9FOR - chains o and C of the 10 polymer chains in the assembly; structure by electron microscopy, 2.75 A resolution.

== Chain o (and C) ==
Protein: TAR DNA-binding protein 43
Organism: Homo sapiens
Notes: chain C of this document is another copy of the same molecule, construct and numbering; everything in this record applies to it too
UniProt: Q13148 (TADBP_HUMAN); residue numbers follow UniProt; this construct covers 284-345
Sequence (62 residues; row label = number of the first residue in the row):
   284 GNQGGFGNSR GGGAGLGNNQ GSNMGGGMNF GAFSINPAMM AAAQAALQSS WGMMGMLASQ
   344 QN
Swiss-Prot annotation at these positions:
  - modified residue: Ser292 (Phosphoserine), Arg293 (Omega-N-methylarginine)

== Chain o / chain C interface ==
Residue-residue contacts (132):
  Gly284(o) - Gly284(C)
  Gly284(o) - Asn285(C)  hydrogen bond (backbone-side chain)
  Asn285(o) - Asn285(C)
  Asn285(o) - Gln286(C)  hydrogen bond (backbone-backbone)
  Asn285(o) - Gln303(C)
  Gln286(o) - Gln286(C)  hydrogen bond
  Gln286(o) - Gly287(C)
  Gly287(o) - Gly287(C)  hydrogen bond (backbone-backbone)
  Gly288(o) - Gly288(C)
  Gly288(o) - Phe289(C)  hydrogen bond (backbone-backbone)
  Phe289(o) - Phe289(C)
  Gly290(o) - Phe289(C)  hydrogen bond (backbone-backbone)
  Gly290(o) - Gly290(C)
  Gly290(o) - Asn291(C)  hydrogen bond (backbone-backbone)
  Asn291(o) - Asn291(C)  hydrogen bond
  Ser292(o) - Asn291(C)  hydrogen bond (backbone-backbone)
  Ser292(o) - Ser292(C)
  Ser292(o) - Arg293(C)  hydrogen bond (backbone-backbone)
  Arg293(o) - Arg293(C)
  Gly294(o) - Arg293(C)  hydrogen bond (backbone-backbone)
  Gly294(o) - Gly295(C)
  Gly295(o) - Gly295(C)
  Gly296(o) - Gly296(C)
  Ala297(o) - Gly296(C)  hydrogen bond (backbone-backbone)
  Ala297(o) - Ala297(C)
  Ala297(o) - Gly298(C)  hydrogen bond (backbone-backbone)
  Gly298(o) - Gly298(C)
  Leu299(o) - Gly288(C)
  Leu299(o) - Phe289(C)
  Leu299(o) - Gly298(C)  hydrogen bond (backbone-backbone)
  Gly300(o) - Gly298(C)
  Gly300(o) - Gly300(C)
  Asn301(o) - Gln286(C)
  Asn301(o) - Gly300(C)  hydrogen bond (backbone-backbone)
  Asn301(o) - Asn301(C)
  Asn301(o) - Asn302(C)  hydrogen bond (backbone-backbone)
  Asn301(o) - Gln303(C)  hydrogen bond
  Asn302(o) - Asn302(C)  hydrogen bond
  Gln303(o) - Gln303(C)
  Gln303(o) - Gly304(C)  hydrogen bond (backbone-backbone)
  Ser305(o) - Ser305(C)
  Asn306(o) - Ser305(C)  hydrogen bond (backbone-backbone)
  Asn306(o) - Asn306(C)  hydrogen bond
  Asn306(o) - Met307(C)  hydrogen bond (backbone-backbone)
  Met307(o) - Met307(C)
  Gly308(o) - Gly308(C)
  Gly309(o) - Asn302(C)
  Gly309(o) - Gly308(C)  hydrogen bond (backbone-backbone)
  Gly310(o) - Gly308(C)
  Gly310(o) - Gly310(C)
  Met311(o) - Gly310(C)  hydrogen bond (backbone-backbone)
  Met311(o) - Met311(C)
  Met311(o) - Asn312(C)  hydrogen bond (backbone-backbone)
  Asn312(o) - Gly296(C)
  Asn312(o) - Gly298(C)
  Asn312(o) - Asn312(C)  hydrogen bond
  Phe313(o) - Gly295(C)
  Phe313(o) - Gly296(C)  hydrogen bond (backbone-backbone)
  Phe313(o) - Asn312(C)  hydrogen bond (backbone-backbone)
  Phe313(o) - Phe313(C)  hydrophobic
  Phe313(o) - Gly314(C)
  Ala315(o) - Gly294(C)
  Ala315(o) - Ala315(C)
  Phe316(o) - Ala315(C)  hydrogen bond (backbone-backbone)
  Phe316(o) - Phe316(C)  hydrogen bond (backbone-backbone)
  Phe316(o) - Leu340(C)
  Phe316(o) - Ala341(C)
  Ser317(o) - Phe316(C)  hydrogen bond (backbone-backbone)
  Ser317(o) - Ser317(C)
  Ser317(o) - Ile318(C)  hydrogen bond (backbone-backbone)
  Ser317(o) - Leu340(C)
  Ile318(o) - Ile318(C)
  Asn319(o) - Ile318(C)  hydrogen bond (backbone-backbone)
  Asn319(o) - Asn319(C)  hydrogen bond
  Pro320(o) - Pro320(C)
  Ala321(o) - Met311(C)  hydrophobic
  Ala321(o) - Pro320(C)  hydrogen bond (backbone-backbone)
  Ala321(o) - Ala321(C)
  Ala321(o) - Met322(C)  hydrogen bond (backbone-backbone)
  Ala321(o) - Gln331(C)  hydrogen bond (backbone-side chain)
  Met322(o) - Met322(C)
  Met322(o) - Ala329(C)
  Met322(o) - Gln331(C)
  Met323(o) - Met311(C)  hydrophobic
  Met323(o) - Met322(C)  hydrogen bond (backbone-backbone)
  Met323(o) - Met323(C)
  Met323(o) - Ala324(C)  hydrogen bond (backbone-backbone)
  Ala324(o) - Met307(C)
  Ala324(o) - Ala324(C)
  Ala325(o) - Met307(C)  hydrophobic
  Ala325(o) - Ala324(C)  hydrogen bond (backbone-backbone)
  Ala325(o) - Ala325(C)
  Ala325(o) - Ala326(C)  hydrogen bond (backbone-backbone)
  Ala326(o) - Ala326(C)
  Gln327(o) - Ala326(C)
  Gln327(o) - Gln327(C)  hydrogen bond (backbone-backbone)
  Ala328(o) - Gln327(C)  hydrogen bond (backbone-backbone)
  Ala328(o) - Ala328(C)
  Ala328(o) - Ala329(C)  hydrogen bond (backbone-backbone)
  Ala329(o) - Ala329(C)
  Leu330(o) - Ala329(C)  hydrogen bond (backbone-backbone)
  Leu330(o) - Leu330(C)
  Leu330(o) - Gln331(C)  hydrogen bond (backbone-backbone)
  Gln331(o) - Gln331(C)  hydrogen bond
  Ser332(o) - Gln331(C)  hydrogen bond (backbone-backbone)
  Ser332(o) - Ser332(C)
  Ser332(o) - Ser333(C)  hydrogen bond (backbone-backbone)
  Ser333(o) - Ser333(C)
  Trp334(o) - Ser333(C)  hydrogen bond (backbone-backbone)
  Trp334(o) - Trp334(C)
  Trp334(o) - Gly335(C)  hydrogen bond (backbone-backbone)
  Gly335(o) - Gly335(C)  hydrogen bond (backbone-backbone)
  Gly335(o) - Met336(C)  hydrogen bond (backbone-backbone)
  Met336(o) - Met336(C)
  Met337(o) - Met336(C)  hydrogen bond (backbone-backbone)
  Met337(o) - Met337(C)
  Met337(o) - Gly338(C)  hydrogen bond (backbone-backbone)
  Gly338(o) - Gly338(C)
  Met339(o) - Gly338(C)
  Met339(o) - Met339(C)  hydrogen bond (backbone-backbone)
  Leu340(o) - Met339(C)  hydrogen bond (backbone-backbone)
  Leu340(o) - Leu340(C)  hydrogen bond (backbone-backbone)
  Ala341(o) - Leu340(C)
  Ala341(o) - Ala341(C)
  Ala341(o) - Ser342(C)  hydrogen bond (backbone-backbone)
  Ser342(o) - Ser342(C)
  Gln343(o) - Ser342(C)  hydrogen bond (backbone-backbone)
  Gln343(o) - Gln343(C)  hydrogen bond
  Gln343(o) - Gln344(C)  hydrogen bond (backbone-backbone)
  Gln344(o) - Gln344(C)  hydrogen bond
  Asn345(o) - Gln344(C)  hydrogen bond (backbone-backbone)
  Asn345(o) - Asn345(C)  hydrogen bond
Other interface residues (no listed pair), chain o (62 interface residues in all): Gly304, Gly314
Other interface residues (no listed pair), chain C (61 interface residues in all): Gly309

== Overview ==
62 residues of chain o and 61 residues of chain C are in contact, with 65 hydrogen bonds. Polar contacts
include Gly284(o)-Asn285(C), Gln286(o)-Gln286(C) and Asn291(o)-Asn291(C).
Both chains are TAR DNA-binding protein 43 (Homo sapiens). Entry 9FOR (Structure of heteromeric amyloid
filament of TDP-43 and AXNA11 from FTLD-TDP Type C (variant 1)) was determined by electron microscopy together
with 9FOF from the same study.
